Entry 6ITC (electron microscopy, 3.45 A resolution); this record covers chains A and C of the 7 polymer chains in the assembly.

Chain A:
Name: Protein translocase subunit SecA
Organism: Bacillus subtilis (strain 168)
UniProtKB: P28366 (SECA_BACSU); numbering as in UniProt (aligned over 1-780)
Sequence (780 residues; numbered 1 to 780; the number before each row is that of its first residue):
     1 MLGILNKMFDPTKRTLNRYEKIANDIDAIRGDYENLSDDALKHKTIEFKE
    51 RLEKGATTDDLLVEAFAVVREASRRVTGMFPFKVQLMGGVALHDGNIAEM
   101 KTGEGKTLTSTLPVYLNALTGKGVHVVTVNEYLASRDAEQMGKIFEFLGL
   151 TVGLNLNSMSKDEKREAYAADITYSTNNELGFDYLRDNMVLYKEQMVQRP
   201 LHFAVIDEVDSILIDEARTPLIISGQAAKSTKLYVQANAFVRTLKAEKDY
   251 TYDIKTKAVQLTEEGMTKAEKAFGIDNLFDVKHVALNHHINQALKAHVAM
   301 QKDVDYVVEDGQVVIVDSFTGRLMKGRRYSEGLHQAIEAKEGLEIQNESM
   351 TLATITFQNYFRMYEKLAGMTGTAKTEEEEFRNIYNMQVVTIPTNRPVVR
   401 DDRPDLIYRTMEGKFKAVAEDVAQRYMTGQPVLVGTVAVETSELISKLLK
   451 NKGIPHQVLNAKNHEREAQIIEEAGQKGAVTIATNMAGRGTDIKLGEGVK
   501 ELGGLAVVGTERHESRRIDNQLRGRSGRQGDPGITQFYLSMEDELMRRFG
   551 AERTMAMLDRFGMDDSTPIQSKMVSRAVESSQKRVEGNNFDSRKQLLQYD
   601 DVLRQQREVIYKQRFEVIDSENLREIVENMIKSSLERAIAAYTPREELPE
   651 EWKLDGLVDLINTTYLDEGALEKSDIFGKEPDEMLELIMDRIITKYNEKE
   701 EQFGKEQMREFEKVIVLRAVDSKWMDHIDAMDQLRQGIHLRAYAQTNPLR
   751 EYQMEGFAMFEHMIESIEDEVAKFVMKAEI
Unresolved in the structure: 1-13, 779-780
UniProt features mapped onto this chain:
  - binding site (ATP): Met-79, Phe-80, Gln-85, Gly-103 to Thr-107, Asp-492
Residues lining bound ligands:
  - ADP (adenosine-5'-diphosphate): Met-79, Phe-80, Pro-81, Phe-82, Gln-85, Thr-102, Gly-103, Glu-104, Gly-105, Lys-106, Thr-107, Arg-136, Asp-492, Lys-494, Arg-528, Gln-529
  - beryllium trifluoride (BEF): Thr-102, Gly-103, Glu-208, Arg-489, Gly-490, Thr-491, Gln-521, Gly-524, Arg-525, Arg-528

Chain C:
Name: Nanobody
Organism: Lama glama
Notes: antibody fragment or engineered binder
Sequence (112 residues; numbered 2 to 112 plus 3 insertion-coded residues; 2 numbers in that range are skipped by the numbering (no residue carries them; nothing is unmodelled there); the number before each row is that of its first residue; a row labelled like 82A-82C holds insertion residues (82A, then the next letters in order)):
     2 VALVESGGALVQPGGSLRLSCAASGFPVNRYSMRWYRQAPGKEREWVAGM
    52 SAGDRSSYEDSVKGRFTISRDDARNTVYLQM
82A-82C NSL
    83 KPEDTAVYYCNVNVGF
   101 EYWGQGTQVTVS
Disulfides: Cys-22/Cys-92

How chain A and chain C interact:
Pairs across the interface - 8 pairs, chain A then chain C:
  Glu-668(A) / Arg-31(C)  hydrogen bond (backbone-side chain)
  Gly-669(A) / Arg-31(C)
  Lys-699(A) / Ser-25(C)
  Gln-702(A) / Val-5(C)
  Gln-702(A) / Ala-23(C)
  Lys-777(A) / Val-2(C)
  Ala-778(A) / Val-2(C)  hydrogen bond (backbone-backbone)
  Ala-778(A) / Ala-3(C)  hydrogen bond (backbone-backbone)
Also at the interface, not in a pair above, chain A (8 interface residues in all): Asp-667, Phe-703
Also at the interface, not in a pair above, chain C (9 interface residues in all): Gly-26, Phe-27, Pro-28

Overview:
Chain A and chain C form an interface of 8 and 9 residues respectively, with 3 hydrogen bonds. Polar pairs
include Glu-668(A)/Arg-31(C), Ala-778(A)/Val-2(C) and Ala-778(A)/Ala-3(C). Chain A binds beryllium trifluoride
and ADP. Curated annotation (UniProt) lists 9 ATP-binding residues on chain A.
Chain A is Protein translocase subunit SecA (Bacillus subtilis (strain 168)) and chain C is Nanobody (Lama
glama); the structure, Structure of a substrate engaged SecA-SecY protein translocation machine, was
determined by electron microscopy.
